Entry 4YFX (X-ray diffraction, 3.84 A resolution); this record covers chains D and F of the 6 polymer chains in the assembly.

Chain D:
Protein: DNA-directed RNA polymerase subunit beta'
From: Escherichia coli O139:H28 (strain E24377A / ETEC)
Notes: EC 2.7.7.6
Reference sequence: A7ZUK2 (RPOC_ECO24); residues 1-1407 here = UniProt positions 1-1407
Amino-acid sequence (1407 residues; numbered 1 to 1407; the number before each row is that of its first residue):
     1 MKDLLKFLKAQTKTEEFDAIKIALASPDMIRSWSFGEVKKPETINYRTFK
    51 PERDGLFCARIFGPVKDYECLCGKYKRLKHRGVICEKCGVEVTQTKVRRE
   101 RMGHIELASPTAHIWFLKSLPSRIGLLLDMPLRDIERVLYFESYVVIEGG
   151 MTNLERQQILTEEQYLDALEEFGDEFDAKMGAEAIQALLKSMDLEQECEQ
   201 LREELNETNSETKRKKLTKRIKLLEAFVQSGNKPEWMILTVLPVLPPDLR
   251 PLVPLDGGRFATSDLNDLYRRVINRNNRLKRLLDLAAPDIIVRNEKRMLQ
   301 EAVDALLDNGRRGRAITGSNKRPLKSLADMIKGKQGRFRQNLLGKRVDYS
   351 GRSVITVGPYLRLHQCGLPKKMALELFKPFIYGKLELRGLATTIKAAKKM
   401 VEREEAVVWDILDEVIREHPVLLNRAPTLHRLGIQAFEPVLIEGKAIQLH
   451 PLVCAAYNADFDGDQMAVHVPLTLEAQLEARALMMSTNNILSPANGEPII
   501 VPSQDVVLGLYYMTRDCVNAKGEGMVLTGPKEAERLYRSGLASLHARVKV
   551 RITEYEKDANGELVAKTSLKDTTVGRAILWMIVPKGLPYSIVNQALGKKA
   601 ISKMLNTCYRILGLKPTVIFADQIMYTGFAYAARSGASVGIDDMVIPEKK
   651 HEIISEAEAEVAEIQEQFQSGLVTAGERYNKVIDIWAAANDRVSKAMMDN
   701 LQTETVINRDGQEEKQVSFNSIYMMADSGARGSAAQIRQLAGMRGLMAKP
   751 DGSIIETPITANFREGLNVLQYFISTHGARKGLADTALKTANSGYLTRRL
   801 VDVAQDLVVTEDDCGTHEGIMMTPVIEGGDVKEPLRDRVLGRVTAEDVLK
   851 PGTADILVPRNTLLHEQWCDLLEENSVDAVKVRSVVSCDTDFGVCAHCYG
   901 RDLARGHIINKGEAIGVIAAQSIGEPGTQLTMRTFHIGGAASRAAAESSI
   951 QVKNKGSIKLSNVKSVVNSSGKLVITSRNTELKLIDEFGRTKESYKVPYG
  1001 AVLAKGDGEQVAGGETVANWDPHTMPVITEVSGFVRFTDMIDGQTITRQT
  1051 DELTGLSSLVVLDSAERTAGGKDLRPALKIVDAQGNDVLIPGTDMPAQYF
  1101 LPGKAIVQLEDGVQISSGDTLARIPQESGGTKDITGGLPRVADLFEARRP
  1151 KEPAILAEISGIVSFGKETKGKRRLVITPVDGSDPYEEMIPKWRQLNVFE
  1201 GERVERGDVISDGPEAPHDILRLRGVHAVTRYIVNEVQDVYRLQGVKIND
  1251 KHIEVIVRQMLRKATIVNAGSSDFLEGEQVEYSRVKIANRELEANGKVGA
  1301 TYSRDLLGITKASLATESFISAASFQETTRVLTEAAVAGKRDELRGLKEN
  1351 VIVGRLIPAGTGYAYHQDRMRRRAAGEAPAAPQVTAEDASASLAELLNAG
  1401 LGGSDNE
Not modelled in the structure: 1-7, 932-1134, 1377-1407
Curated features (UniProtKB/Swiss-Prot):
  - binding site (Zn(2+)): Cys-70, Cys-72, Cys-85, Cys-88, Cys-814, Cys-888, Cys-895, Cys-898
  - binding site (Mg(2+)): Asp-460, Asp-462, Asp-464
  - modified residue: Lys-972 (N6-acetyllysine)
Metal / ion sites: Zn2+ site 1: Cys-70, Cys-72, Cys-85, Cys-88; Mg2+: Asp-460, Asp-462, Asp-464; Zn2+ site 2: Cys-814, Arg-883, Cys-888, Cys-895, Cys-898
Small-molecule neighbours: Myxopyronin B (4C4): Ile-331, Lys-332, Gly-333, Leu-342, Leu-343, Gly-344, Lys-345, Gln-805, Ile-1320, Ala-1323, Ser-1324, Lys-1348, Val-1351, Ile-1352
From the paper describing this entry:
  - binding site for Myxopyronin B: Lys-332

Chain F:
Protein: RNA polymerase sigma factor RpoD
From: Escherichia coli (strain K12)
Reference sequence: P00579 (RPOD_ECOLI); numbering as in UniProt (aligned over 1-613)
Amino-acid sequence (613 residues; each row starts with the number of its first residue):
     1 MEQNPQSQLKLLVTRGKEQGYLTYAEVNDHLPEDIVDSDQIEDIIQMIND
    51 MGIQVMEEAPDADDLMLAENTADEDAAEAAAQVLSSVESEIGRTTDPVRM
   101 YMREMGTVELLTREGEIDIAKRIEDGINQVQCSVAEYPEAITYLLEQYDR
   151 VEAEEARLSDLITGFVDPNAEEDLAPTATHVGSELSQEDLDDDEDEDEED
   201 GDDDSADDDNSIDPELAREKFAELRAQYVVTRDTIKAKGRSHATAQEEIL
   251 KLSEVFKQFRLVPKQFDYLVNSMRVMMDRVRTQERLIMKLCVEQCKMPKK
   301 NFITLFTGNETSDTWFNAAIAMNKPWSEKLHDVSEEVHRALQKLQQIEEE
   351 TGLTIEQVKDINRRMSIGEAKARRAKKEMVEANLRLVISIAKKYTNRGLQ
   401 FLDLIQEGNIGLMKAVDKFEYRRGYKFSTYATWWIRQAITRSIADQARTI
   451 RIPVHMIETINKLNRISRQMLQEMGREPTPEELAERMLMPEDKIRKVLKI
   501 AKEPISMETPIGDDEDSHLGDFIEDTTLELPLDSATTESLRAATHDVLAG
   551 LTAREAKVLRMRFGIDMNTDYTLEEVGKQFDVTRERIRQIEAKALRKLRH
   601 PSRSEVLRSFLDD
Not modelled in the structure: 1-94, 155-211, 610-613
Curated features (UniProtKB/Swiss-Prot):
  - DNA-binding region: Leu-573 to Ala-592 (H-T-H motif)
  - region: Arg-584 to Arg-599 (Interaction with anti-sigma factors)
  - motif: Asp-403 to Gln-406 (Interaction with polymerase core subunit RpoC)
  - site: Arg-562 (Interaction with anti-sigma factors)
  - mutagenesis: Ala-553 (A553D: Disrupts the interaction with Escherichia phage lambda antitermination protein Q), Arg-596 (R596D/E: 2-fold reduction in activation of class II Crp-dependent promoters)

Interface between chain D and chain F:
Residue-residue contacts (81; chain D residue first):
  Glu-42(D) with Arg-451(F), salt bridge
  Thr-43(D) with Thr-449(F), hydrogen bond (side chain-backbone); Ile-450(F)
  Ile-44(D) with Ile-450(F), hydrophobic
  Tyr-46(D) with Arg-451(F); Pro-453(F), hydrophobic; Ile-500(F)
  Arg-47(D) with Lys-496(F)
  Phe-49(D) with Lys-499(F); Ile-500(F), hydrophobic
  Arg-77(D) with Asp-570(F)
  Arg-133(D) with Thr-95(F)
  Tyr-140(D) with Thr-95(F); Met-100(F), hydrophobic
  Glu-142(D) with Met-100(F); Arg-103(F), salt bridge
  Pro-251(D) with Met-507(F), hydrophobic
  Val-253(D) with Ile-523(F), hydrophobic
  Gly-258(D) with Lys-499(F)
  Arg-259(D) with Lys-502(F); Pro-504(F)
  Phe-260(D) with Pro-504(F), hydrophobic; Ile-505(F)
  Ala-261(D) with Ile-505(F); Met-507(F)
  Thr-262(D) with Ile-505(F), hydrogen bond (backbone-backbone); Ser-506(F); Met-507(F), hydrogen bond (backbone-backbone)
  Ser-263(D) with Met-507(F); Glu-508(F)
  Asp-264(D) with Ser-506(F), hydrogen bond; Glu-508(F)
  Arg-270(D) with Ala-447(F), hydrogen bond (side chain-backbone); Arg-448(F); Thr-449(F)
  Arg-271(D) with Gln-400(F), hydrogen bond
  Asn-274(D) with Gln-446(F), hydrogen bond
  Arg-275(D) with Gln-400(F), hydrogen bond; Asp-403(F), salt bridge
  Arg-278(D) with Asp-403(F), salt bridge; Gln-406(F); Glu-407(F), salt bridge
  Arg-281(D) with Glu-407(F), salt bridge
  Leu-282(D) with Ile-410(F), hydrophobic
  Ala-286(D) with Arg-373(F)
  Ala-287(D) with Met-413(F), hydrophobic
  Pro-288(D) with Val-380(F), hydrophobic; Glu-381(F); Met-413(F)
  Asp-289(D) with Lys-377(F), salt bridge
  Ile-290(D) with Glu-104(F); Glu-381(F)
  Ile-291(D) with Gln-406(F); Asn-409(F); Met-413(F), hydrophobic
  Arg-293(D) with Glu-104(F), salt bridge
  Asn-294(D) with Tyr-101(F); Gln-406(F), hydrogen bond
  Glu-295(D) with Gln-406(F)
  Arg-297(D) with Pro-97(F); Met-100(F); Tyr-101(F)
  Met-298(D) with Leu-402(F), hydrophobic; Asp-403(F); Gln-406(F), hydrogen bond
  Glu-301(D) with Pro-97(F)
  Arg-322(D) with Pro-510(F)
  Lys-325(D) with Glu-508(F), salt bridge; His-518(F)
  Leu-343(D) with Glu-515(F)
  Tyr-382(D) with Leu-532(F), hydrophobic
  Thr-392(D) with Ser-602(F); Arg-603(F); Val-606(F)
  Thr-393(D) with Ser-539(F); Val-606(F); Leu-607(F)
  Ile-394(D) with Thr-536(F)
  Lys-395(D) with Leu-607(F)
  Ala-396(D) with Val-606(F), hydrophobic
  Lys-399(D) with Ser-609(F)
Also at the interface, not in a pair above, chain D (53 interface residues in all): Asn-266, Leu-285, Ser-319, Met-330, Lys-378
Also at the interface, not in a pair above, chain F (53 interface residues in all): Leu-384, Ile-452, Met-456, Glu-503, Ala-535, Arg-608

In short:
Chain D and chain F each contribute 53 residues to their interface, with 10 hydrogen bonds and 9 salt bridges.
Polar contacts include Glu-42(D)/Arg-451(F), Glu-142(D)/Arg-103(F) and Arg-275(D)/Asp-403(F). Chain D binds
Myxopyronin B. From the paper: a binding site for Myxopyronin B at Lys-332(D).
Chain D is DNA-directed RNA polymerase subunit beta' (Escherichia coli O139:H28 (strain E24377A / ETEC)) and
chain F is RNA polymerase sigma factor RpoD (Escherichia coli (strain K12)); the structure, Escherichia coli
RNA polymerase in complex with Myxopyronin B, was determined by X-ray diffraction together with 4YFK and 4YFN
from the same study.
